Entry 4FIY (X-ray diffraction, 3.10 A resolution); this record covers chain A.

== Chain A ==
Molecule: UDP-galactofuranosyl transferase GlfT2
Source organism: Mycobacterium tuberculosis
Notes: EC 2.4.1.-
UniProtKB: O53585 (GLFT2_MYCTU); numbering as in UniProt (aligned over 1-637)
Amino-acid sequence (657 residues; row label = number of the first residue in the row; numbers below 1 keep their minus sign (Met-19 is residue -19)):
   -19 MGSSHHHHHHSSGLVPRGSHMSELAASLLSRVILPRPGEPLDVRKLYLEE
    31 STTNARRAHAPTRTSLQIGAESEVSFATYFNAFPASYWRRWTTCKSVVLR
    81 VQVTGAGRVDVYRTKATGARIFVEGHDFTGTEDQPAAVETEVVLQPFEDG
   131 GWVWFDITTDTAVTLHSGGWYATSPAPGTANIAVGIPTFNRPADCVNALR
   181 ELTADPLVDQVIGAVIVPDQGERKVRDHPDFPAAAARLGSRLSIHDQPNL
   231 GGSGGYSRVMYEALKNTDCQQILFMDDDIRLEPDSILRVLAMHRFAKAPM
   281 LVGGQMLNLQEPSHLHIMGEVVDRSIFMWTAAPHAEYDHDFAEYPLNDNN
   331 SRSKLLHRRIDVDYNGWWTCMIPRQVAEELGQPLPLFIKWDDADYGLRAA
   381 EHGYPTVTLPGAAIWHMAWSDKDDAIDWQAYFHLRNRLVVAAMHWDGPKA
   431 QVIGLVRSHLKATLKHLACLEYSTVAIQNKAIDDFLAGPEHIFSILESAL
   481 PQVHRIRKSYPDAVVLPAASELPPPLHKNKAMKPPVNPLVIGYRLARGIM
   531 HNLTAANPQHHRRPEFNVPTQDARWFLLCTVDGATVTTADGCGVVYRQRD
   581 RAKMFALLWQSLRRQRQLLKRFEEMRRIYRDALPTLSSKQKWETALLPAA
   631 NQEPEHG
Disordered / not traced: -19 to 0, 629-637
Differences from the reference sequence: expression tag (-19 to 0)
Bound ions: Mn2+: Asp256, His396 (together with UDP)
Residues lining bound ligands: UDP (uridine-5'-diphosphate): Pro167, Thr168, Phe169, Arg171, Gln200, Asn229, Gly231, Gly232, Tyr236, Asp256, Asp257, Asp258, Phe367, Ile368, His396, Asp403, Leu480
Swiss-Prot annotation at these positions:
  - active site: Asp372 (Proton acceptor)
  - binding site (UDP-alpha-D-galactofuranose): Arg171, Gln200, Asn229, Asp256
  - binding site (Mn(2+)): Asp256, Asp258, His396
  - mutagenesis: Glu300 (E300S: 1400-fold decrease in transferase activity. No effect on affinity for the substrate UDP-Galf), Asp371 (D371S: Loss of transferase activity), Asp372 (D372S: Loss of transferase activity), Trp399 (W399S: 1200-fold decrease in transferase activity. No effect on affinity for the substrate UDP-Galf), His413 (H413S: 1700-fold decrease in transferase activity. No effect on affinity for the substrate UDP-Galf)
Reported in the primary citation:
  - Mn2+ coordination: Asp256, Asp258, His396
  - binding site for UDP: Gln200, Asn229, Gly231, Gly232, Phe367
  - catalytic residues: Asp372 (proposed by the authors, not directly observed)
  - binding site for Mn2+: His396 (proposed by the authors, not directly observed)
  - contacts within the chain: Trp408-Leu480
  - mutagenesis - D372S: abolished catalytic activity
  - mutagenesis - E300S (1000-fold), D371S, H413S: decreased catalytic activity
  - binding site for UDP: Lys369 (proposed by the authors, not directly observed)
  - mutagenesis - W399S: decreased binding to trisaccharide acceptor 1
  - mutagenesis - W399S (1000-fold): decreased catalytic activity on trisaccharide acceptor 1

== In short ==
Ligands of chain A: UDP. The Mn2+ site is built by Asp256 and His396. From UniProt: active-site residue
Asp372, 4 UDP-alpha-D-galactofuranose-binding residues, 3 Mn2+-binding residues and 5 mutagenesis sites. From
the paper: the catalytic residue Asp372; E300S, D371S and H413S reduce catalytic activity; 5 substitutions
were tested in all.
Chain A is UDP-galactofuranosyl transferase GlfT2 (Mycobacterium tuberculosis); the structure, Crystal
Structure of GlfT2 Complexed with UDP, was determined by X-ray diffraction (same publication as 4FIX).
